Entry 6RDK (electron microscopy, 3.70 A resolution); this record covers chains 1 and 7 of the 31 polymer chains in the assembly.

== Chain 1 ==
Protein: ATP synthase associated protein ASA1
From: Polytomella sp. Pringsheim 198.80
UniProtKB: Q85JD5 (Q85JD5_9CHLO); residue numbers follow UniProt; this construct covers 1-618
Amino-acid sequence (618 residues; each row starts with the number of its first residue):
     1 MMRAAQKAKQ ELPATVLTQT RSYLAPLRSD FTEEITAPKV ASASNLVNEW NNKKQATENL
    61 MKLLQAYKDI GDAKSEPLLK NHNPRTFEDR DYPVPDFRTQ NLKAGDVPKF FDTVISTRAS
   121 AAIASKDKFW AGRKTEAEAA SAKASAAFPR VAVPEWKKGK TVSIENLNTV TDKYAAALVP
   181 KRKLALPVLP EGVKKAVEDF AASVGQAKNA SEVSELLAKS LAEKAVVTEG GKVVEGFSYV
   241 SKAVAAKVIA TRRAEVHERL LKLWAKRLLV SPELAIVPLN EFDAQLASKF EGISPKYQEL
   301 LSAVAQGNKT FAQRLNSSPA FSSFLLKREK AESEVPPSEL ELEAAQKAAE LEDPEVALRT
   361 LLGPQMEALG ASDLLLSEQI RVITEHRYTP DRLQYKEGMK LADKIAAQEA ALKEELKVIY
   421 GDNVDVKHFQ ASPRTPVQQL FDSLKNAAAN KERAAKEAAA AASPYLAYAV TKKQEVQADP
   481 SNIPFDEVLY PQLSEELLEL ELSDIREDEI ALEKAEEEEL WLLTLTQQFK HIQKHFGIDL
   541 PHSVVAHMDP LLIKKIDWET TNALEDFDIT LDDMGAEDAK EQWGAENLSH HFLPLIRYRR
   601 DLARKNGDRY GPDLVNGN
Unresolved in the structure: 1-22, 618

== Chain 7 ==
Protein: Mitochondrial ATP synthase associated protein ASA7
From: Polytomella sp. Pringsheim 198.80
UniProtKB: D8V7I2 (D8V7I2_9CHLO); numbering as in UniProt (aligned over 1-190)
Amino-acid sequence (190 residues; row label = number of the first residue in the row):
     1 MSSVRAGVEA GRRDLTTFTF SGLQDAPVAA LSGSIKLNVA AKAGKAEVTV AAGAAKAATQ
    61 VSAAALRKLS GSKISLAEVA RISVLHSSIQ NYLLSLSNER YQLLSQWPDF TTMYGKDFYY
   121 RAHPEDLKKF YDAADEYYKL YETVTEFDSL SALASQVVPN YAARRRSTVH PAIGSTVADG
   181 AFTNFLLSKQ
Unresolved in the structure: 1-14

== Interface between chain 1 and chain 7 ==
Contacting residue pairs (91; chain 1 residue first):
  Y23(1) with R81(7); S151(7); S155(7), hydrogen bond (backbone-side chain)
  A25(1) with S155(7); P159(7), hydrophobic
  R28(1) with N160(7), hydrogen bond; A163(7); R166(7), hydrogen bond (backbone-side chain)
  D30(1) with R166(7), salt bridge
  F31(1) with R166(7)
  T32(1) with A163(7); R166(7); S167(7), hydrogen bond (backbone-side chain); T168(7), hydrogen bond (backbone-backbone)
  E33(1) with T168(7)
  I35(1) with V169(7), hydrophobic; I173(7), hydrophobic; G174(7)
  T36(1) with R164(7), hydrogen bond (backbone-side chain)
  P38(1) with R164(7)
  V47(1) with L103(7), hydrophobic
  W50(1) with L103(7), hydrophobic; L104(7), hydrophobic; W107(7); L140(7), hydrophobic
  K53(1) with W107(7); E136(7), salt bridge
  K54(1) with Q106(7); W107(7)
  T57(1) with W107(7); A133(7)
  L60(1) with K129(7); F130(7)
  M61(1) with P108(7), hydrophobic; D109(7); F110(7), hydrophobic; M113(7)
  L63(1) with D126(7)
  L64(1) with F118(7); A122(7), hydrophobic; F130(7), hydrophobic
  Q65(1) with M113(7)
  Y67(1) with R121(7); A122(7), hydrophobic; H123(7); D126(7), hydrogen bond
  K68(1) with D117(7), salt bridge; F118(7)
  G71(1) with R121(7), hydrogen bond (backbone-side chain)
  D72(1) with R121(7), salt bridge
  E76(1) with R121(7), hydrogen bond (backbone-side chain)
  L78(1) with Y120(7); R121(7)
  L79(1) with Y120(7), hydrophobic
  H82(1) with Y120(7), hydrogen bond (side chain-backbone); A122(7), hydrogen bond (side chain-backbone)
  W130(1) with A122(7); H123(7), hydrogen bond (backbone-side chain)
  K134(1) with D126(7), salt bridge
  F148(1) with M113(7), hydrophobic
  P149(1) with P108(7); D109(7), hydrogen bond (backbone-backbone)
  R150(1) with Q106(7), hydrogen bond (side chain-backbone); W107(7); P108(7); D109(7)
  V151(1) with W107(7), hydrogen bond (backbone-backbone); P108(7); D109(7); Y137(7)
  V153(1) with Y101(7); S105(7); Y137(7); Y141(7)
  P154(1) with Y101(7), hydrogen bond (backbone-side chain); Y141(7)
  W156(1) with L94(7); S97(7); N98(7), hydrogen bond (backbone-side chain); Y101(7), hydrophobic; Q102(7); F147(7), hydrophobic
  K157(1) with N98(7), hydrogen bond (backbone-side chain)
  K158(1) with S95(7), hydrogen bond; N98(7)
  D486(1) with K116(7), salt bridge
  Y490(1) with G115(7); K116(7), hydrogen bond (side chain-backbone); D117(7)
  L493(1) with K116(7); Y120(7), hydrophobic
Other interface residues (no listed pair), chain 1 (50 interface residues in all): L24, P26, S29, A37, L46, N51, E58, P77
Other interface residues (no listed pair), chain 7 (57 interface residues in all): I82, H86, E99, R100, T112, Y119, P124, L127, V144, A152, S175, A178

== Summary ==
50 residues of chain 1 face 57 of chain 7 across their interface, with 20 hydrogen bonds and 6 salt bridges.
Polar pairs include D30(1)-R166(7), K53(1)-E136(7) and K68(1)-D117(7).
Here chain 1 is ATP synthase associated protein ASA1 and chain 7 is Mitochondrial ATP synthase associated
protein ASA7, both from Polytomella sp. Pringsheim 198.80. Entry 6RDK (Cryo-EM structure of Polytomella F-ATP
synthase, Rotary substate 1B, composite map) was determined by electron microscopy, deposited together with
6RD4, 6RD5, 6RD6, 6RD7, 6RD8, 6RD9 and 46 further entries.
